PDB entry 7ZBN | electron microscopy, 2.62 A resolution | chains B and F of the 8 polymer chains in the assembly

Chain B:
Name: Glycogen [starch] synthase, muscle
Organism: Homo sapiens
Notes: EC 2.4.1.11
UniProt: P13807 (GYS1_HUMAN); residue numbers follow UniProt; this construct covers 1-737
Chain sequence (737 residues; numbered 1 to 737; the number before each row is that of its first residue):
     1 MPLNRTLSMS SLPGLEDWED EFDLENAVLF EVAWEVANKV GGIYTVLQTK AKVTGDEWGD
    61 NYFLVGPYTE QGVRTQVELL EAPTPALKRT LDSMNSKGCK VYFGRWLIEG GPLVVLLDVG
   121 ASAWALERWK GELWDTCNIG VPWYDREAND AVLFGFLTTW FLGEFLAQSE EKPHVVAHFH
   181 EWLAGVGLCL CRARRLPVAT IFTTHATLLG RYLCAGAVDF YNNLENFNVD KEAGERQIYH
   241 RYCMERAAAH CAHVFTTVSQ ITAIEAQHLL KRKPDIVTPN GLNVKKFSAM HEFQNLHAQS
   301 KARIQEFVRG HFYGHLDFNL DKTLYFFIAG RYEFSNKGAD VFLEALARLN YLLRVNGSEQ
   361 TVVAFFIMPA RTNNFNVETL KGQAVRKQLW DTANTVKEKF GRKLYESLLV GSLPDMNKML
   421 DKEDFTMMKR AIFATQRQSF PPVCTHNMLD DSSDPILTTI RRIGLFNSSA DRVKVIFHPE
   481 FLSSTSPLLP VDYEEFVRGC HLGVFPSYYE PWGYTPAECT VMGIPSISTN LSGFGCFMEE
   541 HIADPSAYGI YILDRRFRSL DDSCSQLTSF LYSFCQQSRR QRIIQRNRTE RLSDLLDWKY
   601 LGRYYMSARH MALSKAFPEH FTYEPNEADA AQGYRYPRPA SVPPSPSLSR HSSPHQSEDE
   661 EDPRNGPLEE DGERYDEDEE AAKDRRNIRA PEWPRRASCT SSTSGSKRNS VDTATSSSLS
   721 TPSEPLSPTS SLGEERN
Not modelled in the structure: 1-12, 288-292, 626-629, 643-737
Modified / non-standard residues: Ser641 (phosphoserine; SEP)
UniProt features mapped onto this chain:
  - binding site (UDP): Lys39, Arg331, Thr515
  - binding site (UDP-alpha-D-glucose): His205, Arg211, Arg331, Glu510, Trp512, Gly513
  - binding site (alpha-D-glucose 6-phosphate): His291, Glu292, Gln294, His297, Lys301, His501, Arg582, Arg586
  - modified residue: Ser8 (Phosphoserine), Ser11 (Phosphoserine), Ser412 (Phosphoserine), Ser641 (Phosphoserine), Ser645 (Phosphoserine), Ser649 (Phosphoserine), Ser652 (Phosphoserine), Ser653 (Phosphoserine), Ser657 (Phosphoserine), Ser698 (Phosphoserine), Thr700 (Phosphothreonine), Ser710 (Phosphoserine), Thr721 (Phosphothreonine), Ser727 (Phosphoserine), Ser731 (Phosphoserine)
  - natural variant: Gly464 (G464S: In NIDDM)
What the authors report for this chain:
  - post-translational modification sites: Ser641

Chain F:
Name: Isoform GN-1 of Glycogenin-1
Organism: Homo sapiens
Notes: EC 2.4.1.186
UniProt: P46976 (GLYG_HUMAN), isoform P46976-2; residues 1-333 here = UniProt positions 1-333
Chain sequence (333 residues; row label = number of the first residue in the row):
     1 MADQAFVTLT TNDAYAKGAL VLGSSLKQHR TTRRLVVLAT PQVSDSMRKV LETVFDEVIM
    61 VDVLDSGDSA HLTLMKRPEL GVTLTKLHCW SLTQYSKCVF MDADTLVLAN IDDLFDREEL
   121 SAAPDPGWPD CFNSGVFVYQ PSVETYNQLL HLASEQGSFD GGDQGILNTF FSSWATTDIR
   181 KHLPFIYNLS SISIFSYLPA FKVFGASAKV VHFLGRVKPW NYTYDPKTKS VKSEAHDPNM
   241 THPEFLILWW NIFTTNVLPL LQQFGLVKDT CSYVNVEDVS GAISHLSLGE IPAMAQPFVS
   301 SEERKERWEQ GQADYMGADS FDNIKRKLDT YLQ
Not modelled in the structure: 1-299, 333
Differences from the reference sequence: conflict Ala2 (Thr in P46976), Phe195 (Tyr in P46976)
UniProt features mapped onto this chain:
  - binding site (UDP): Leu9, Thr11, Asn12, Tyr15, Arg77, Asp102, Ala103, Asp104, His212, Gly215, Lys218
  - binding site (UDP-alpha-D-glucose): Leu9, Thr11, Asn12, Tyr15, Arg77, Lys86, Asp102, Ala103, Asp104, Asn133, Ser134, Asp160, Asp163, Gln164, Gly215, Lys218
  - binding site (Mn(2+)): Asp102, Asp104, His212
  - site: Lys86 (Important for catalytic activity)
  - modified residue: Ser44 (Phosphoserine)
  - natural variant: Ala16 (A16P: In PGBM2), Thr83 (T83M: In GSD15), Asp102 (D102H: In PGBM2)

How chain B and chain F interact:
Pairs across the interface (57; chain B residue first):
  Lys130(B) with Lys305(F); Glu309(F), salt bridge
  Gly131(B) with Lys305(F)
  Trp134(B) with Ser301(F); Arg304(F); Lys305(F); Trp308(F); Lys327(F)
  Asp135(B) with Lys327(F), hydrogen bond (backbone-side chain)
  Thr136(B) with Lys327(F); Tyr331(F)
  Cys137(B) with Ile324(F); Leu328(F), hydrophobic
  Asn138(B) with Trp308(F); Asn323(F); Ile324(F); Lys327(F)
  Gly140(B) with Trp308(F); Glu309(F)
  Val141(B) with Glu309(F), hydrogen bond (backbone-side chain)
  Pro142(B) with Trp308(F); Glu309(F)
  Trp143(B) with Glu309(F), hydrogen bond (backbone-backbone)
  Tyr144(B) with Gln310(F); Gly311(F); Gln312(F), hydrogen bond
  Arg192(B) with Tyr331(F); Leu332(F)
  Ala193(B) with Tyr331(F)
  Arg195(B) with Thr330(F), hydrogen bond (side chain-backbone); Tyr331(F), hydrogen bond (side chain-backbone)
  Asp230(B) with Tyr315(F); Ser320(F), hydrogen bond; Phe321(F)
  Lys231(B) with Tyr315(F); Met316(F)
  Gly234(B) with Gln312(F); Tyr315(F)
  Gln237(B) with Gln312(F)
  Tyr239(B) with Trp308(F), hydrophobic; Tyr315(F), hydrophobic; Asp319(F), hydrogen bond (side chain-backbone); Ser320(F); Phe321(F), hydrogen bond (side chain-backbone)
  His240(B) with Trp308(F)
  Cys243(B) with Trp308(F), hydrophobic; Phe321(F); Ile324(F), hydrophobic
  Arg246(B) with Phe321(F)
  Ala247(B) with Phe321(F); Leu328(F), hydrophobic
  His250(B) with Lys325(F); Leu328(F); Asp329(F), salt bridge; Leu332(F)
  Cys251(B) with Leu328(F), hydrophobic; Leu332(F), hydrophobic
Also at the interface, not in a pair above, chain B (30 interface residues in all): Glu127, Ile139, Glu235, Lys271

In short:
30 residues of chain B face 22 of chain F across their interface; the contacts include 9 hydrogen bonds and 2
salt bridges. Among the polar pairs are Lys130(B)-Glu309(F), His250(B)-Asp329(F) and Asp135(B)-Lys327(F). The
paper reports a modification site at Ser641(B).
Chain B is Glycogen [starch] synthase, muscle and chain F is Isoform GN-1 of Glycogenin-1, both from Homo
sapiens; the structure, Cryo-EM structure of the human GS-GN complex in the inhibited state, was determined by
electron microscopy.
